6A79 - chains A and H of the 3 polymer chains in the assembly; structure by X-ray diffraction, 2.31 A resolution.

# Chain A
Molecule: Roundabout homolog 1
Organism: Homo sapiens
UniProt: Q9Y6N7 (ROBO1_HUMAN); residues 9-97 here correspond to UniProt positions 455-543 (UniProt number = residue number + 446)
Amino-acid sequence (91 residues; each row starts with the number of its first residue):
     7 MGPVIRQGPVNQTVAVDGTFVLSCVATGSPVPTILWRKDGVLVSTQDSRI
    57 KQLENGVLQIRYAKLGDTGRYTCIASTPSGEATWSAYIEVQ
Disordered / not traced: 7
Differences from the reference sequence: expression tag (7-8)
Disulfide bonds: Cys30-Cys79

# Chain H
Molecule: Heavy chain of the anti-human Robo1 antibody B5209B scFv
Organism: Mus musculus
Notes: engineered mutation(s): P103A; antibody fragment or engineered binder
Amino-acid sequence (138 residues; numbered -1 to 136; the number before each row is that of its first residue; numbers below 1 keep their minus sign (Glu-1 is residue -1)):
    -1 EVQLVESGGGVVQPGGSLKLSCAASGFTFSTYDMSWVRQTPDKRLELVAT
    49 INSNGGSTYYPDSVKGRFTSSRDNAKNILYLQMSSLKSEDTAMYYCAREA
    99 LLRPAYYALDYWGQGTSVTVSSAGGGGSGGGGSGGGGS
Disordered / not traced: 121-136
Disulfide bonds: Cys20-Cys94

# How chain A and chain H interact
Pairs across the interface (16; chain A residue first):
  Asp23(A) with Thr56(H); Tyr57(H)
  Lys57(A) with Ala103(H)
  Leu59(A) with Ala103(H)
  Glu60(A) with Pro102(H); Tyr104(H)
  Arg67(A) with Asp31(H), salt bridge; Glu97(H), salt bridge; Tyr105(H)
  Tyr68(A) with Asp31(H); Thr48(H), hydrogen bond; Ile49(H), hydrogen bond (side chain-backbone); Asn50(H); Ser55(H); Thr56(H); Tyr57(H)
Other interface residues (no listed pair), chain A (7 interface residues in all): Gly24

# Overview
7 residues of chain A and 12 residues of chain H are in contact, with 2 hydrogen bonds and 2 salt bridges.
Polar pairs include Arg67(A)-Asp31(H), Arg67(A)-Glu97(H) and Tyr68(A)-Thr48(H).
Here chain A is Roundabout homolog 1 (Homo sapiens) and chain H is Heavy chain of the anti-human Robo1
antibody B5209B scFv (Mus musculus). Entry 6A79 (Crystal structure of the fifth immunoglobulin domain (Ig5) of
human Robo1 in complex with the mutant ...) was determined by X-ray diffraction together with 6A76, 6A77 and
6A78 from the same study.
